PDB entry 1WFA | X-ray diffraction, 1.70 A resolution | chain A

== Chain A ==
Name: Antifreeze protein isoform HPLC6
Organism: Pseudopleuronectes americanus
UniProtKB: P04002 (ANPA_PSEAM); residues 1-37 here correspond to UniProt positions 45-81 (UniProt number = residue number + 44)
Chain sequence (38 residues; row label = number of the first residue in the row):
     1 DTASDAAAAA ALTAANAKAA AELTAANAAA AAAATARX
Modified / non-standard residues: NH2 (amino group) at position 38
Curated features (UniProtKB/Swiss-Prot):
  - modified residue: Arg-37 (Arginine amide)

== Overview ==
Chain A is Antifreeze protein isoform HPLC6 (Pseudopleuronectes americanus); the structure, Winter flounder
antifreeze protein isoform HPLC6 at 4 degrees C, was determined by X-ray diffraction together with 1WFB from
the same study.
